Entry 6BSH (X-ray diffraction, 2.65 A resolution); this record covers chains B and D of the 4 polymer chains in the assembly.

== Chain B ==
Protein: Reverse transcriptase P51 subunit
Source organism: Human immunodeficiency virus 1
UniProt: A0A076Q3N8 (A0A076Q3N8_9HIV1); residues 1-440 here correspond to UniProt positions 168-607 (UniProt number = residue number + 167)
Amino-acid sequence (441 residues; each row starts with the number of its first residue; numbering starts at 0):
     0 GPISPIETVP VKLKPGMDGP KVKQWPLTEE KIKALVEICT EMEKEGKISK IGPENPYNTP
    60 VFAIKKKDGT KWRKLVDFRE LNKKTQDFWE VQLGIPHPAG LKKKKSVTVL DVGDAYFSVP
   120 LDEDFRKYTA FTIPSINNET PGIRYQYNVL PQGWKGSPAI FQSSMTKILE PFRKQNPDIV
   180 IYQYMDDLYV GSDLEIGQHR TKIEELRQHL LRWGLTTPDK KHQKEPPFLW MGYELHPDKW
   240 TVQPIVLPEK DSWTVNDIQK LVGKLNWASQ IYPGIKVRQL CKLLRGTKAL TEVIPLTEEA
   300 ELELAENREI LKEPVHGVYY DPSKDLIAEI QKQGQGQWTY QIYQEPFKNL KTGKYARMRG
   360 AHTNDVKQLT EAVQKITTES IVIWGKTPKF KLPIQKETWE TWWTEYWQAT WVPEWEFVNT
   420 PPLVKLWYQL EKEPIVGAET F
Disordered / not traced: 0-4, 213-232, 357-361, 434-440
Differences from the reference sequence: expression tag (0); conflict Gly68 (Ser235 in A0A076Q3N8), Lys83 (Arg250 in A0A076Q3N8), Val411 (Ile578 in A0A076Q3N8)

== Chain D ==
Molecule: 23-nt DNA strand
Sequence (23 nucleotides; each row starts with the number of its first residue):
     1 GTATGCCACT AGTTATTGTG GCC
Ligand contacts: tris(hydroxyethyl)aminomethane (TAM): DG5, DC6, DC7

== Chain B / chain D interface ==
Contacting residue pairs (7; chain B residue first):
  Gln394(B) - DT10(D)  hydrogen bond to the phosphate
  Gln394(B) - DA11(D)  phosphate contact
  Lys395(B) - DA11(D)  hydrogen bond to the phosphate
  Lys395(B) - DG12(D)  salt bridge to the phosphate
  Phe416(B) - DT10(D)  sugar contact
  Asn418(B) - DC9(D)  hydrogen bond to the base
  Asn418(B) - DT10(D)  sugar contact
Interface residues without a listed pair, chain B (5 interface residues in all): Val417
Interface residues without a listed pair, chain D (5 interface residues in all): DA8

== Overview ==
The chain B/chain D interface involves 5 residues from each chain; the contacts include 3 hydrogen bonds and 1
salt bridge. Polar contacts include Asn418(B)-DC9(D), Gln394(B)-DT10(D) and Lys395(B)-DA11(D). Ligands of
chain D: tris(hydroxyethyl)aminomethane.
Here chain B is Reverse transcriptase P51 subunit (Human immunodeficiency virus 1) and chain D is a 23-nt DNA
strand. Entry 6BSH (Structure of HIV-1 RT complexed with RNA/DNA hybrid in the RNA hydrolysis mode) was
determined by X-ray diffraction together with 6BSG, 6BSI and 6BSJ from the same study.
